8CGI - chains C and N of the 9 polymer chains in the assembly; structure by electron microscopy, 1.89 A resolution.

Chain C:
Molecule: Small ribosomal subunit protein uS3
Organism: Escherichia coli BW25113
UniProtKB: P0A7V3 (RS3_ECOLI); residue numbers follow UniProt; this construct covers 1-233
Sequence (233 residues; numbered 1 to 233; the number before each row is that of its first residue):
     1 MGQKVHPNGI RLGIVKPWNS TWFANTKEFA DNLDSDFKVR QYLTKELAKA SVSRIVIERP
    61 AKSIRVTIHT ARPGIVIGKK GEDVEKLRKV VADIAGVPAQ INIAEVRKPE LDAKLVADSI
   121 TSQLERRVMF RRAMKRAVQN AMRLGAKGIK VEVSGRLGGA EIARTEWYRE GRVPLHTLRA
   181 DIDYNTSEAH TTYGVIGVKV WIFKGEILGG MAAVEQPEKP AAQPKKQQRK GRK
Not modelled in the structure: 1, 208-233
UniProt features mapped onto this chain:
  - mutagenesis: R131 to K135 (Decreases mRNA unwinding ability of the ribosome)

Chain N:
Molecule: Small ribosomal subunit protein uS14
Organism: Escherichia coli BW25113
UniProtKB: P0AG59 (RS14_ECOLI); residues 1-101 here = UniProt positions 1-101
Sequence (101 residues; numbered 1 to 101; the number before each row is that of its first residue):
     1 MAKQSMKARE VKRVALADKY FAKRAELKAI ISDVNASDED RWNAVLKLQT LPRDSSPSRQ
    61 RNRCRQTGRP HGFLRKFGLS RIKVREAAMR GEIPGLKKAS W
Not modelled in the structure: 1

Interface between chain C and chain N:
Pairs across the interface (37):
  V5(C) - K98(N)
  H6(C) - M89(N)
  N8(C) - M89(N)  hydrogen bond (side chain-backbone)
  N8(C) - R90(N)
  N8(C) - G91(N)
  G9(C) - M89(N)  hydrogen bond (backbone-backbone)
  I10(C) - K98(N)
  L12(C) - A88(N)
  L12(C) - G91(N)
  L12(C) - L96(N)
  L12(C) - K97(N)  hydrogen bond (backbone-side chain)
  G13(C) - K97(N)
  W18(C) - G91(N)
  W18(C) - I93(N)  hydrogen bond (side chain-backbone)
  W18(C) - G95(N)
  W18(C) - L96(N)  hydrogen bond (side chain-backbone)
  N19(C) - R90(N)  hydrogen bond (side chain-backbone)
  N19(C) - G91(N)  hydrogen bond (backbone-backbone)
  S20(C) - G91(N)  hydrogen bond (backbone-backbone)
  S20(C) - E92(N)
  S20(C) - P94(N)
  W22(C) - P94(N)
  T26(C) - K76(N)  hydrogen bond
  F29(C) - K76(N)
  F29(C) - F77(N)  hydrophobic
  F29(C) - I93(N)  hydrophobic
  F29(C) - P94(N)
  A30(C) - R65(N)
  A30(C) - K76(N)  hydrogen bond (backbone-backbone)
  A30(C) - F77(N)
  A30(C) - G78(N)
  D31(C) - R65(N)  salt bridge
  L33(C) - F77(N)
  L33(C) - E92(N)
  D34(C) - R65(N)  salt bridge
  F37(C) - Q66(N)
  R40(C) - E92(N)
Interface residues without a listed pair, chain N (18 interface residues in all): R75, L79

Summary:
19 residues of chain C and 18 residues of chain N are in contact; the contacts include 10 hydrogen bonds and 2
salt bridges. Polar pairs include D31(C)-R65(N), D34(C)-R65(N) and N8(C)-M89(N). From UniProt: 5 mutagenesis
sites on chain C.
Here chain C is Small ribosomal subunit protein uS3 and chain N is Small ribosomal subunit protein uS14, both
from Escherichia coli BW25113. Entry 8CGI (Pentacycline TP038 bound to the 30S head) was determined by
electron microscopy together with 8CA7, 8CAI, 8CEP, 8CF1, 8CF8, 8CGJ, 8CGR and 8CGU from the same study.
